PDB entry 1KQB | X-ray diffraction, 1.80 A resolution | chains A and B

== Chain A (and B) ==
Name: Oxygen-insensitive nad(p)h nitroreductase
From: Enterobacter cloacae
Notes: EC 1.6.6.-; chain B of this document is another copy of the same molecule, construct and numbering; everything in this record applies to it too
UniProtKB: Q01234 (NFNB_ENTCL); numbering as in UniProt (aligned over 1-217)
Sequence (217 residues; numbered 1 to 217; the number before each row is that of its first residue):
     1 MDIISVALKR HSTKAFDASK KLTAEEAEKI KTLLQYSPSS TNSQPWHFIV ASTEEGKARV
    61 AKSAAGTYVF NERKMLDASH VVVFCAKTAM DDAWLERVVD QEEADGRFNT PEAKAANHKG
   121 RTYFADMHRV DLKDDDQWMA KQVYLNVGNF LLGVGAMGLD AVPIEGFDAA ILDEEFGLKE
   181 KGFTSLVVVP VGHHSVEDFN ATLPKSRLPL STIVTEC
Not modelled in the structure: 1
Small-molecule neighbours:
  - benzoic acid (BEZ): Ser40, Thr41, Phe124
  - FMN (flavin mononucleotide), molecule 1: Arg10, His11, Ser12, Lys14, Asn71, Lys74, Tyr144, Val162, Pro163, Ile164, Glu165, Gly166, Asn200, Lys205, Arg207
  - FMN, molecule 2: Pro38, Ser39, Ser40, Thr41, Asn42, Gln142, Leu145
Swiss-Prot annotation at these positions:
  - binding site (FMN): Arg10 to Lys14, Asn71, Glu165, Gly166, Lys205 to Arg207
  - binding site (NAD(+)): Lys14, Thr41, Thr67, Asn71, Lys74, Arg107

== Chain A / chain B interface ==
Pairs across the interface - 144 pairs, chain A then chain B:
  Ile3(A) with Gly153(B); Ala156(B), hydrophobic; Met157(B), hydrophobic
  Ile4(A) with Lys29(B); Thr32(B); Leu33(B), hydrophobic
  Leu8(A) with Thr32(B); Tyr36(B), hydrophobic
  Arg10(A) with Pro38(B)
  Lys29(A) with Asp2(B), salt bridge; Ile4(B)
  Lys31(A) with Leu210(B); Glu216(B), salt bridge
  Leu33(A) with Ile4(B), hydrophobic
  Gln35(A) with Arg207(B), hydrogen bond (backbone-side chain); Leu208(B), hydrogen bond (side chain-backbone); Pro209(B); Leu210(B); Ile213(B)
  Tyr36(A) with Leu8(B), hydrophobic; Arg207(B), hydrogen bond (backbone-side chain)
  Ser37(A) with Arg207(B), hydrogen bond (backbone-side chain)
  Pro38(A) with Arg10(B); Leu151(B), hydrophobic; Arg207(B)
  Ser40(A) with Glu165(B), hydrogen bond
  Asn42(A) with Ser206(B), hydrogen bond (side chain-backbone); Arg207(B), hydrogen bond
  Gln44(A) with Arg207(B); Leu208(B), hydrogen bond (side chain-backbone)
  His47(A) with Thr212(B), hydrogen bond (side chain-backbone); Ile213(B), hydrogen bond (side chain-backbone); Val214(B); Thr215(B), hydrogen bond
  Phe48(A) with Ile213(B), hydrogen bond (backbone-backbone); Val214(B); Thr215(B), hydrogen bond (backbone-backbone)
  Ile49(A) with Thr215(B)
  Val50(A) with Val214(B), hydrophobic; Thr215(B), hydrogen bond (backbone-backbone); Glu216(B); Cys217(B), hydrogen bond (backbone-backbone)
  Ala51(A) with Cys217(B)
  Ser52(A) with Cys217(B), hydrogen bond (backbone-backbone)
  Thr53(A) with Cys217(B), hydrogen bond (side chain-backbone)
  Gly56(A) with Cys217(B)
  Thr67(A) with Tyr123(B), hydrogen bond
  Tyr68(A) with Phe124(B), hydrophobic; Met127(B)
  Trp94(A) with Leu208(B), hydrophobic; Thr212(B)
  Arg97(A) with Leu208(B); Pro209(B); Thr212(B), hydrogen bond
  Gln101(A) with Ser206(B), hydrogen bond (backbone-side chain); Arg207(B); Leu208(B); Pro209(B)
  Glu102(A) with Ser206(B), hydrogen bond (backbone-side chain)
  Asp105(A) with Pro204(B); Ser206(B), hydrogen bond; Arg207(B)
  Gly106(A) with Pro204(B)
  Arg107(A) with Asn200(B), hydrogen bond; Leu203(B); Pro204(B), hydrogen bond (side chain-backbone); Ser206(B)
  Phe124(A) with Tyr68(B), hydrophobic
  Met127(A) with Tyr68(B)
  Gln137(A) with Gln137(B); Lys141(B)
  Trp138(A) with Glu165(B), hydrogen bond
  Ala140(A) with Lys141(B)
  Lys141(A) with Gln137(B); Tyr144(B)
  Gln142(A) with Tyr144(B); Glu165(B), hydrogen bond
  Tyr144(A) with Lys141(B); Gln142(B); Leu145(B)
  Leu145(A) with Tyr144(B); Val147(B), hydrophobic; Gly148(B)
  Val147(A) with Leu145(B), hydrophobic
  Gly148(A) with Leu145(B); Gly148(B); Asn149(B)
  Asn149(A) with Gly148(B); Asn149(B); Leu152(B)
  Leu151(A) with Pro38(B), hydrophobic
  Leu152(A) with Asn149(B); Gly153(B)
  Gly153(A) with Ile3(B); Leu152(B)
  Ala156(A) with Ile3(B), hydrophobic
  Met157(A) with Ile3(B), hydrophobic
  Glu165(A) with Ser40(B), hydrogen bond; Trp138(B), hydrogen bond; Gln142(B), hydrogen bond
  Phe176(A) with Cys217(B), hydrophobic
  Asn200(A) with Arg107(B), hydrogen bond
  Leu203(A) with Arg107(B)
  Pro204(A) with Asp105(B); Arg107(B), hydrogen bond (backbone-side chain)
  Ser206(A) with Asn42(B), hydrogen bond (backbone-side chain); Gln101(B), hydrogen bond (side chain-backbone); Glu102(B), hydrogen bond (side chain-backbone); Asp105(B), hydrogen bond; Arg107(B)
  Arg207(A) with Gln35(B), hydrogen bond (side chain-backbone); Tyr36(B), hydrogen bond (side chain-backbone); Ser37(B), hydrogen bond (side chain-backbone); Pro38(B); Asn42(B), hydrogen bond; Gln44(B); Gln101(B)
  Leu208(A) with Gln35(B), hydrogen bond (backbone-side chain); Gln44(B), hydrogen bond (backbone-side chain); Trp94(B), hydrophobic
  Pro209(A) with Gln35(B); Arg97(B); Gln101(B)
  Leu210(A) with Lys31(B); Gln35(B)
  Thr212(A) with His47(B), hydrogen bond (backbone-side chain); Arg97(B), hydrogen bond
  Ile213(A) with Gln35(B); His47(B), hydrogen bond (backbone-side chain); Phe48(B), hydrogen bond (backbone-backbone)
  Val214(A) with His47(B); Phe48(B); Val50(B), hydrophobic
  Thr215(A) with His47(B), hydrogen bond; Phe48(B), hydrogen bond (backbone-backbone); Ile49(B); Val50(B), hydrogen bond (backbone-backbone)
  Glu216(A) with Lys31(B), salt bridge; Val50(B)
  Cys217(A) with Val50(B), hydrogen bond (backbone-backbone); Ala51(B); Ser52(B), hydrogen bond (backbone-backbone); Thr53(B), hydrogen bond (backbone-side chain); Gly56(B)
Interface residues without a listed pair, chain A (73 interface residues in all): Asp2, Ala7, Thr32, Trp46, Arg59, Val98, Tyr123, Leu186, Lys205
Interface residues without a listed pair, chain B (74 interface residues in all): Ala7, Trp46, Thr67, Phe70, Gly106, Asn109, His128, Ala140, Phe176, Leu186, Lys205

== In short ==
73 residues of chain A and 74 residues of chain B are in contact, with 51 hydrogen bonds and 3 salt bridges.
Polar pairs include Lys29(A)-Asp2(B), Lys31(A)-Glu216(B) and Gln35(A)-Arg207(B). Bound to chain A: flavin
mononucleotide and benzoic acid.
Both chains are Oxygen-insensitive nad(p)h nitroreductase (Enterobacter cloacae). Entry 1KQB (Structure of
Nitroreductase from E. cloacae complex with inhibitor benzoate) was determined by X-ray diffraction, deposited
together with 1KQC and 1KQD.
